8H0I - chains A and X of the 12 polymer chains in the assembly; structure by electron microscopy, 2.80 A resolution.

[Chain A]
Molecule: APOBEC3G
Organism: Homo sapiens
Sequence (371 residues; each row starts with the number of its first residue; numbers below 1 keep their minus sign (Gly-3 is residue -3)):
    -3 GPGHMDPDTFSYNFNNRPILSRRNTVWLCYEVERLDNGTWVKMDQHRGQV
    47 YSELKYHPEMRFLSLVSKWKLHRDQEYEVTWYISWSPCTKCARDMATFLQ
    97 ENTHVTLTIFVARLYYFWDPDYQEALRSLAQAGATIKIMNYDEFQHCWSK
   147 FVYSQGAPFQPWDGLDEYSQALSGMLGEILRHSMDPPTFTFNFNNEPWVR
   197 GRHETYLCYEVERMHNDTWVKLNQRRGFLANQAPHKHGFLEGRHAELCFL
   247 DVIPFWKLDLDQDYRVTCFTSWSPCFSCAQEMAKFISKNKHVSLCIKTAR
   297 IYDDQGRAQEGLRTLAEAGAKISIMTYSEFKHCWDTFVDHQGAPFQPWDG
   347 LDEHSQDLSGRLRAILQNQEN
Unresolved in the structure: 193-197, 229-238, 299-304, 363-367
Ion coordination: Zn2+ site 1: His53, Cys84, Cys87; Zn2+ site 2: His240, Cys271, Cys274

[Chain X]
Molecule: 20-nt RNA strand
Sequence (20 nucleotides; each row starts with the number of its first residue):
     1 CGGUUGAUCGUUUUAACAAA
Unresolved in the structure: 20

[Chain A / chain X interface]
Pairs across the interface (44; chain A residue first):
  His0(A) - A15(X)  salt bridge to the phosphate
  Met1(A) - A15(X)  phosphate contact
  Thr5(A) - U13(X)  phosphate contact
  Tyr8(A) - U12(X)  hydrogen bond to the base
  Asn9(A) - U13(X)  hydrogen bond to the phosphate
  Arg13(A) - U4(X)  phosphate contact
  Arg13(A) - U5(X)  salt bridge to the phosphate
  Pro14(A) - A7(X)  hydrogen bond to the base
  Ile15(A) - U5(X)  sugar contact
  Ile15(A) - G6(X)  sugar contact
  Ile15(A) - A7(X)  base contact
  Leu16(A) - U5(X)  base contact
  Leu16(A) - A7(X)  hydrogen bond to the base
  Ser17(A) - U5(X)  hydrogen bond to the base
  Ser17(A) - A7(X)  hydrogen bond to the sugar
  Arg18(A) - C1(X)  sugar contact
  Arg18(A) - G2(X)  hydrogen bond to the base
  Arg18(A) - G3(X)  hydrogen bond to the base
  Arg18(A) - G10(X)  base contact
  Asn20(A) - U8(X)  sugar contact
  Asn20(A) - C9(X)  hydrogen bond to the sugar
  Asn20(A) - G10(X)  hydrogen bond to the base
  Thr21(A) - U13(X)  phosphate contact
  Trp23(A) - U13(X)  phosphate contact
  Tyr47(A) - U13(X)  base contact
  Tyr47(A) - U14(X)  hydrogen bond to the base
  Ser48(A) - U13(X)  base contact
  Glu49(A) - U13(X)  hydrogen bond to the base
  Leu50(A) - G10(X)  phosphate contact
  Leu50(A) - U13(X)  hydrogen bond to the base
  His53(A) - C9(X)  hydrogen bond to the base
  Trp81(A) - A7(X)  base contact
  Leu110(A) - A7(X)  hydrogen bond to the base
  Tyr111(A) - A7(X)  base contact
  Tyr111(A) - U8(X)  hydrogen bond to the phosphate
  Tyr111(A) - C9(X)  base contact
  Tyr112(A) - A7(X)  hydrogen bond to the base
  Tyr112(A) - U8(X)  hydrogen bond to the phosphate
  Phe113(A) - G6(X)  base contact
  Phe113(A) - A7(X)  base contact
  Trp114(A) - G6(X)  base contact
  Trp114(A) - A7(X)  base contact
  Phe251(A) - G6(X)  hydrogen bond to the base
  Lys253(A) - G6(X)  base contact
Also at the interface, not in a pair above, chain A (31 interface residues in all): Asp2, Arg19, Gln45, Tyr149

[Summary]
The interface between chain A and chain X involves 31 residues on one side and 14 on the other, with 19
hydrogen bonds and 2 salt bridges. Among the polar pairs are Tyr8(A)-U12(X), Pro14(A)-A7(X) and
Leu16(A)-A7(X). His53(A), Cys84(A) and Cys87(A) form the Zn2+ site 1.
Here chain A is APOBEC3G (Homo sapiens) and chain X is a 20-nt RNA strand. Entry 8H0I (Cryo-EM structure of
APOBEC3G-Vif complex) was determined by electron microscopy together with 8J62 from the same study.
